PDB entry 2F3D | X-ray diffraction, 1.83 A resolution | chain A

Chain A:
Protein: Fructose-1,6-bisphosphatase 1
Organism: Sus scrofa
Notes: EC 3.1.3.11
UniProt: P00636 (F16P1_PIG); aligned to UniProt positions 1-338 over residues 0-337 (the alignment contains insertions or deletions, so no single offset holds)
Chain sequence (338 residues; numbered 0 to 337; the number before each row is that of its first residue; numbering starts at 0):
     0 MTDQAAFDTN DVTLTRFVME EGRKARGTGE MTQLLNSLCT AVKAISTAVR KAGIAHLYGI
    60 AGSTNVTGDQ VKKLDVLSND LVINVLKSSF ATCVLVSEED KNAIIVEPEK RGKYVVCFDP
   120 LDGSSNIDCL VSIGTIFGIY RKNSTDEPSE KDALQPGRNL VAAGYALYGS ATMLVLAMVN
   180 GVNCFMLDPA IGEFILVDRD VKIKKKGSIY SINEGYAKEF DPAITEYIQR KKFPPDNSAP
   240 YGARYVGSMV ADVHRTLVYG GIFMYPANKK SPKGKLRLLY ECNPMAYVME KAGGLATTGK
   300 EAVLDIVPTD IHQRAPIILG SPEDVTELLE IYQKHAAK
Not modelled in the structure: 0-9
Differences from the reference sequence: engineered mutation D10 (Ile in P00636)
Bound ions: Zn2+ site 1: D68, E97 (together with phosphate ion); Zn2+ site 2: E97, D118, L120 (together with phosphate ion); Zn2+ site 3: D118, D121, E280 (together with phosphate ion)
Residues lining bound ligands:
  - adenosine monophosphate (AMP): V17, E20, G21, A24, G26, T27, G28, E29, M30, T31, L34, K112, Y113, R140, M177
  - 6-O-phosphono-beta-D-fructofuranose (F6P): D68, D121, G122, S123, N212, Y215, R243, Y244, G246, S247, M248, F262, Y264, K274, L275, R276, E280
Curated features (UniProtKB/Swiss-Prot):
  - binding site (AMP): V17 to G21, T27 to T31, K112, Y113, R140
  - binding site (Mg(2+)): D68, E97, D118, L120, D121, E280
  - binding site (substrate): D121 to S124, N212 to Y215, R243 to M248, Y264, K274 to R276
  - modified residue: T1 (N-acetylthreonine), K150 (N6-succinyllysine), S207 (Phosphoserine), Y215 (Phosphotyrosine), Y244 (Phosphotyrosine), Y264 (Phosphotyrosine)
Reported in the primary citation:
  - interface residues: T39, E192
  - contacts within the chain: T66-R313, D68-R276 (hydrogen bond)
  - conformationally variable residues (loop rearrangement, order/disorder transition): K50 to K72, Y264 to K274
  - Zn2+ coordination: D68
  - binding site for phosphate ion: R276 (from molecular simulation)

In short:
Bound to chain A: 6-O-phosphono-beta-D-fructofuranose and adenosine monophosphate. D68 and E97 form the Zn2+
site 1. The Zn2+ site 2 is built by E97, D118 and L120. Curated annotation (UniProt) lists 13 AMP-binding
residues, 6 Mg2+-binding residues and 18 substrate-binding residues. From the paper: a binding site for
phosphate ion at R276; interface residues T39 and E192.
Chain A is Fructose-1,6-bisphosphatase 1 (Sus scrofa); the structure, Mechanism of displacement of a
catalytically essential loop from the active site of fructose-1,6-bisphosphatase, was determined by X-ray
diffraction, deposited together with 4KXP and 2F3B.
